PDB entry 8J90 | electron microscopy, 4.71 A resolution (low resolution: residue-level contacts below are approximate; hydrogen-bond / salt-bridge calls are withheld) | chains F and I of the 11 polymer chains in the assembly

[Chain F]
Molecule: Histone H4
From: Arabidopsis thaliana
Reference sequence: P59259 (H4_ARATH); residues 0-102 here correspond to UniProt positions 1-103 (UniProt number = residue number + 1)
Amino-acid sequence (106 residues; each row starts with the number of its first residue; numbers below 1 keep their minus sign (Gly-3 is residue -3)):
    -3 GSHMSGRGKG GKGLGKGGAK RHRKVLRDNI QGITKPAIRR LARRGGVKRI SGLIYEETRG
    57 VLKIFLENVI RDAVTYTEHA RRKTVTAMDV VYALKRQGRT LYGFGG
Disordered / not traced: -3 to 18
Sequence notes: expression tag (-3 to -1)
Swiss-Prot annotation at these positions:
  - DNA-binding region: Lys16 to Lys20
From the paper describing this entry:
  - conformationally variable residues (order/disorder transition): Arg19 to Asp24

[Chain I]
Molecule: 169-nt DNA strand
From: synthetic construct
Sequence (169 nucleotides; each row starts with the number of its first residue; numbers below 1 keep their minus sign (DA-95 is residue -95)):
   -95 ATCGGACCCT ATCGCGAGCC AGGCCTGAGA ATCCGGTGCC GAGGCCGCTC AATTGGTCGT
   -35 AGACAGCTCT AGCACCGCTT AAACGCACGT ACGCGCTGTC CCCCGCGTTT TAACCGCCAA
    25 GGGGATTACT CCCTAGTCTC CAGGCACGTG TCAGATATAT ACATCCGAT
Disordered / not traced: -95 to -61, 51-73

[Interface between chain F and chain I]
Pairs across the interface (11):
  Arg23(F) with DA16(I)
  Lys44(F) with DC8(I)
  Arg45(F) with DC7(I); DC8(I)
  Ile46(F) with DC7(I); DC8(I)
  Arg78(F) with DG28(I); DA29(I)
  Lys79(F) with DG27(I); DG28(I)
  Thr80(F) with DG28(I)
Other interface residues (no listed pair), chain F (10 interface residues in all): Arg39, Ser47, Gly48
Other interface residues (no listed pair), chain I (7 interface residues in all): DG9

[Summary]
Chain F and chain I form an interface of 10 and 7 residues respectively. From UniProt: a DNA-binding region on
chain F. The paper reports conformational variability at Arg19(F).
Here chain F is Histone H4 (Arabidopsis thaliana) and chain I is a 169-nt DNA strand (synthetic construct).
Entry 8J90 (Cryo-EM structure of DDM1-nucleosome complex) was determined by electron microscopy together with
8J92 from the same study.
